PDB entry 6B5D | X-ray diffraction, 3.10 A resolution | chain A

Chain A:
Protein: Meiotic spindle formation protein mei-1
Source organism: Caenorhabditis elegans
Notes: EC 3.6.4.3
UniProtKB: P34808 (KTNA1_CAEEL); residues 164-471 here = UniProt positions 164-471
Sequence (309 residues; numbered 164 to 472; the number before each row is that of its first residue):
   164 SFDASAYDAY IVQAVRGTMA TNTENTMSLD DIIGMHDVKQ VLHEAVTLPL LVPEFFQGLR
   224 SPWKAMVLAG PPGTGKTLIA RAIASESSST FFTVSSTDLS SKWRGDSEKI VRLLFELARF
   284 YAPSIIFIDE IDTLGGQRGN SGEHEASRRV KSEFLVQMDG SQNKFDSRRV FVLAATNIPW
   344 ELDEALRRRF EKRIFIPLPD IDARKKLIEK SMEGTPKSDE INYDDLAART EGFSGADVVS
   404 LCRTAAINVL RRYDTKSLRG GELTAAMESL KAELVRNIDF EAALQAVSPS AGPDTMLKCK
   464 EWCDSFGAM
Disordered / not traced: 266-269, 299-307, 326-331, 469-472
Differences from the reference sequence: expression tag (472)
Modified residues: Mse182, Mse190, Mse198, Mse229, Mse321, Mse375, Mse430, Mse459 (selenomethionine; parent Met); Mse472 (selenomethionine)
Residues lining bound ligands: ADP (adenosine-5'-diphosphate): Asp194, Ile195, Ile196, Mse198, Pro234, Pro235, Gly236, Thr237, Gly238, Lys239, Thr240, Leu241, Leu370, Lys373, Gly398, Ala399
What the authors report for this chain:
  - self-association interface (contacts with another copy of this molecule): Arg352

In short:
Bound to chain A: ADP. From the paper: a self-association interface involving Arg352.
Chain A is Meiotic spindle formation protein mei-1 (Caenorhabditis elegans); the structure, Structural Basis
for Katanin Self-Assembly, was determined by X-ray diffraction together with 6B5C from the same study.
